Entry 1CCT (X-ray diffraction, 2.20 A resolution); this record covers chain A.

== Chain A ==
Name: Carbonic anhydrase II
From: Homo sapiens
Notes: EC 4.2.1.1
UniProtKB: P00918 (CAH2_HUMAN); the author numbering skips numbers that UniProt does not, so the offset changes along the chain: 2-125 = UniProt 1-124; 127-261 = UniProt 125-259
Chain sequence (259 residues; row label = number of the first residue in the row; note: 1 number in that range is skipped by the numbering (no residue carries it; nothing is unmodelled there)):
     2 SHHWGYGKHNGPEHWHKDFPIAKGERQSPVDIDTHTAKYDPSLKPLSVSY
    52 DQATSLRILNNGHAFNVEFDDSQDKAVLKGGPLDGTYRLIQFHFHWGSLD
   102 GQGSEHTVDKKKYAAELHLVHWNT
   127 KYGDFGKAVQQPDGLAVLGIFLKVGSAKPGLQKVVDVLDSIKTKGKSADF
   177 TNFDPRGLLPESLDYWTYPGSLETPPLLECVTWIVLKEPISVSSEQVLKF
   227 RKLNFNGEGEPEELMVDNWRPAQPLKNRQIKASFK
Unresolved in the structure: 2-4, 261
Differences from the reference sequence: conflict Glu199 (Thr197 in P00918)
Ion coordination: Zn2+: His94, His96, His119, Glu199

== Summary ==
The Zn2+ site is built by His94, His96, His119 and Glu199.
Chain A is Carbonic anhydrase II (Homo sapiens); the structure, Structure-assisted redesign of a protein-zinc
binding site with femtomolar affinity, was determined by X-ray diffraction (same publication as 1CCS and
1CCU).
